PDB entry 7LN1 | electron microscopy, 3.40 A resolution | chains E and G of the 7 polymer chains in the assembly

Chain E:
Name: Transitional endoplasmic reticulum ATPase
Organism: Homo sapiens
Notes: EC 3.6.4.6
UniProtKB: P55072 (TERA_HUMAN); residues 1-806 here = UniProt positions 1-806
Chain sequence (806 residues; row label = number of the first residue in the row):
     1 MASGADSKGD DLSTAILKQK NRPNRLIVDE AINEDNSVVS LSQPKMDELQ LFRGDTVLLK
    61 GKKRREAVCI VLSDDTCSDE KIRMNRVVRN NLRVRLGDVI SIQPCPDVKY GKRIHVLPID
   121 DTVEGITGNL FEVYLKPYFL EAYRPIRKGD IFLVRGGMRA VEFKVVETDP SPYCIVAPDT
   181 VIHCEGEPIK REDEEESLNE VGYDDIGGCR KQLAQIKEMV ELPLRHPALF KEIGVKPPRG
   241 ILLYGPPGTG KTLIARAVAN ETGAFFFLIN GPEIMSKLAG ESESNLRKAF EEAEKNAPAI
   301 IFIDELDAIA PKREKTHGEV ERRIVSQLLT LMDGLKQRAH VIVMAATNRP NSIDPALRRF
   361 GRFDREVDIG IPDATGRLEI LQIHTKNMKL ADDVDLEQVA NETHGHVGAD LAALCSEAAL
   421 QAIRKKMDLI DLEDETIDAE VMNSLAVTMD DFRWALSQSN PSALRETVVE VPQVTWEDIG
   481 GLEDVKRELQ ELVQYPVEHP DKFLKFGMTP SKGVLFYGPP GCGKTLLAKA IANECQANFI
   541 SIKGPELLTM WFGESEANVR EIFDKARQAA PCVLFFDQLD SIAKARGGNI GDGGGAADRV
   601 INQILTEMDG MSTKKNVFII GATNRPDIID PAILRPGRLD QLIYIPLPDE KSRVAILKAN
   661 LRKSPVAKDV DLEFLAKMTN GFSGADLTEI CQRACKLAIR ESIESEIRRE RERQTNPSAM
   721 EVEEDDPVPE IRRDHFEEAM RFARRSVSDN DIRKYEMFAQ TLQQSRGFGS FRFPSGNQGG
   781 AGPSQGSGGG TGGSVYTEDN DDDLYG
Disordered / not traced: 1-11, 715-726, 767-806
Sequence notes: engineered mutation E232 (Ala in P55072), Q578 (Glu in P55072)
Bound ions: Mg2+ site 1: T252 (together with ATP); Mg2+ site 2: T525 (together with ATP)
Residues lining bound ligands:
  - ATP (adenosine-5'-triphosphate), molecule 1: D205, I206, G207, C209, P246, P247, G248, T249, G250, K251, T252, L253, R256, E305, N348, I380, I383, H384, V407, G408, A409, A412
  - ATP, molecule 2: D478, I479, G480, L482, P519, P520, G521, C522, G523, K524, T525, L526, Q578, N624, I656, N660, G684, A685, T688
What the authors report for this chain:
  - mutagenesis - W551A/F552A, R599A: abolished catalytic activity
  - mutagenesis - I590A/D592A: unchanged catalytic activity
  - mutagenesis - L464A: decreased catalytic activity
  - disease-associated variants - A232E: increased catalytic activity (citing earlier work)
  - mutagenesis - E578Q: decreased catalytic activity (citing earlier work)

Chain G:
Name: Hexa-ubiquitin
Organism: Homo sapiens
Chain sequence (9 residues; numbered 1 to 9; the number before each row is that of its first residue; X marks 9 residues of unknown identity (built as UNK)):
     1 XXXXXXXXX

Chain E / chain G interface:
Chain E residues in contact with chain G, 6 residues: M550, W551, F552, D592, G593, G594

In short:
Chain E and chain G make no direct contact in this assembly. Bound to chain E: ATP. The paper reports that
W551A/F552A and R599A of chain E abolish catalytic activity; L464A and E578Q of chain E reduce catalytic
activity; 6 substitutions were tested in all.
Here chain E is Transitional endoplasmic reticulum ATPase and chain G is Hexa-ubiquitin, both from Homo
sapiens. Entry 7LN1 (Cryo-EM structure of human p97 in complex with Npl4/Ufd1 and Ub6 (Class 3)) was
determined by electron microscopy together with 7LMZ, 7LN0, 7LN2, 7LN3, 7LN4, 7LN5 and 7LN6 from the same
study.
